PDB entry 3V6J | X-ray diffraction, 2.30 A resolution | chains A and B of the 3 polymer chains in the assembly

# Chain A
Name: DNA polymerase IV
From: Sulfolobus solfataricus P2
Notes: EC 2.7.7.7
UniProt: Q97W02 (DPO4_SULSO); residue numbers follow UniProt; this construct covers 1-342
Amino-acid sequence (348 residues; row label = number of the first residue in the row; numbers below 1 keep their minus sign (His-5 is residue -5)):
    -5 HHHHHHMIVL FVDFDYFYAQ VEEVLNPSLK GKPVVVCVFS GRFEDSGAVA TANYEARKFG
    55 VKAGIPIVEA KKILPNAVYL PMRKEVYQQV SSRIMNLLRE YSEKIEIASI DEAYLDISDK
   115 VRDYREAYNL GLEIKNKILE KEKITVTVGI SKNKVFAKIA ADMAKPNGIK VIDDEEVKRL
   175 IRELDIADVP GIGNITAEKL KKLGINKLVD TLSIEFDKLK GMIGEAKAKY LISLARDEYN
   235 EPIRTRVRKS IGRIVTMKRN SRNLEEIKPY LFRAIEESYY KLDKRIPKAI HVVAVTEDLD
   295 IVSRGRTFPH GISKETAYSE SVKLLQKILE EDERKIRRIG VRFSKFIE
Disordered / not traced: -5 to -1
Construct notes: expression tag (-5 to 0)
Ion coordination: Mg2+ site 1: Asp7, Asp105, Glu106 (together with 2'-deoxycytidine-5'-triphosphate); Mg2+ site 2: Asp7, Phe8, Asp105 (together with 2'-deoxycytidine-5'-triphosphate)
Small-molecule neighbours: 2'-deoxycytidine-5'-triphosphate (DCP): Asp7, Phe8, Asp9, Tyr10, Phe11, Tyr12, Ala44, Thr45, Tyr48, Arg51, Ala57, Asp105, Glu106, Lys159
Curated features (UniProtKB/Swiss-Prot):
  - active site: Glu106
  - binding site (Mg(2+)): Asp7, Asp105
  - site: Tyr12 (Substrate discrimination)
  - mutagenesis: Asp105 to Glu106 (Loss of function)

# Chain B
Molecule: 17-nt DNA strand
Sequence (17 nucleotides; numbered 1 to 17; the number before each row is that of its first residue):
     1 TCATXGAATC CTTCCCC
Modified residues: EFG (1-(2-deoxy-2-fluoro-5-O-phosphono-beta-D-arabinofuranosyl)-1H-imidazo[2,1-b]purin-4(5H)-one) at position 5

# Interface between chain A and chain B
Residue-residue contacts (44; chain A residue first):
  Val32(A) with EFG_5(B), base contact; DG6(B), sugar contact
  Ser34(A) with EFG_5(B), phosphate contact; DG6(B), phosphate contact
  Arg36(A) with DT1(B), sugar contact; DC2(B), salt bridge to the phosphate
  Phe37(A) with DT1(B), sugar contact; DC2(B), sugar contact; DA3(B), phosphate contact
  Ser40(A) with DT4(B), phosphate contact
  Gly41(A) with DT4(B), hydrogen bond to the phosphate; EFG_5(B), sugar contact
  Ala42(A) with EFG_5(B), sugar contact
  Ala44(A) with EFG_5(B), base contact
  Gly58(A) with EFG_5(B), base contact
  Pro60(A) with DA3(B), base contact; DT4(B), sugar contact
  Gly218(A) with DT12(B), phosphate contact
  Glu219(A) with DT12(B), hydrogen bond to the phosphate
  Ala220(A) with DC11(B), phosphate contact; DT12(B), hydrogen bond to the phosphate
  Arg242(A) with DT9(B), phosphate contact
  Lys243(A) with DT9(B), hydrogen bond to the phosphate; DC10(B), salt bridge to the phosphate
  Ser244(A) with DA8(B), sugar contact; DT9(B), hydrogen bond to the phosphate
  Ile245(A) with DA8(B), phosphate contact
  Gly246(A) with DA7(B), phosphate contact; DA8(B), hydrogen bond to the phosphate
  Arg247(A) with DG6(B), hydrogen bond to the phosphate; DA7(B), salt bridge to the phosphate
  Ile248(A) with DG6(B), sugar contact; DA7(B), hydrogen bond to the phosphate
  Val249(A) with DG6(B), phosphate contact
  Thr250(A) with EFG_5(B), phosphate contact; DG6(B), hydrogen bond to the phosphate
  Lys275(A) with DA7(B), salt bridge to the phosphate
  Leu293(A) with DT4(B), base contact
  Arg331(A) with DT4(B), salt bridge to the phosphate; EFG_5(B), salt bridge to the phosphate
  Arg332(A) with EFG_5(B), base contact; DG6(B), salt bridge to the phosphate
  Arg336(A) with DA7(B), sugar contact; DA8(B), salt bridge to the phosphate
Also at the interface, not in a pair above, chain A (29 interface residues in all): Val241, Lys252

# Summary
29 residues of chain A and 12 residues of chain B are in contact; the contacts include 9 hydrogen bonds and 8
salt bridges. Polar pairs include Gly41(A)-DT4(B), Glu219(A)-DT12(B) and Ala220(A)-DT12(B). Ligands of chain
A: 2'-deoxycytidine-5'-triphosphate.
Here chain A is DNA polymerase IV (Sulfolobus solfataricus P2) and chain B is a 17-nt DNA strand. Entry 3V6J
(Replication of N2,3-Ethenoguanine by DNA Polymerases) was determined by X-ray diffraction (same publication
as 3V6H and 3V6K).
